PDB entry 9H2B | electron microscopy, 4.10 A resolution (low resolution: residue-level contacts below are approximate; hydrogen-bond / salt-bridge calls are withheld) | chains A and D of the 14 polymer chains in the assembly

== Chain A ==
Protein: Occlusion-derived virus envelope protein E27
From: Autographa californica nucleopolyhedrovirus
UniProt: P41702 (E27_NPVAC); residues 1-290 here = UniProt positions 1-290
Sequence (290 residues; row label = number of the first residue in the row):
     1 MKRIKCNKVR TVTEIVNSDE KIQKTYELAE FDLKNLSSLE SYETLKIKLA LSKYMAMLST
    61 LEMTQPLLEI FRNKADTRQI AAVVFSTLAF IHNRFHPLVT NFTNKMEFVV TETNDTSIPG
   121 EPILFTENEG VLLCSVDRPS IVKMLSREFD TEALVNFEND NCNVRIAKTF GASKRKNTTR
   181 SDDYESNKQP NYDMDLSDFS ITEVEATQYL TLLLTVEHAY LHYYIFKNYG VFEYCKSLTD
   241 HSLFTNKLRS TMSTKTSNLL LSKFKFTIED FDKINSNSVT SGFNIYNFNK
Disordered / not traced: 1-6, 157-160, 177-197, 278-290

== Chain D ==
Protein: Protein C42
From: Autographa californica nucleopolyhedrovirus
UniProt: P25695 (C42_NPVAC); numbering as in UniProt (aligned over 1-361)
Sequence (361 residues; each row starts with the number of its first residue):
     1 MSAIALYLEI NKLRLKIDEP MQLAIWPQLF PLLCDEHQSV QLNTDVLINF MMHVARKSQN
    61 TILNNNAAIA SQYAAGNADV VAAPASAQPT PRPVINLFAR ANAAAPAQPS EELINMRRYR
   121 NAARKLIHHY SLNSTSSTEY KISDVVMTMI FLLRSEKYHS LFKLLETTFD DYTCRPQMTQ
   181 VQTDTLLDAV RSLLEMPSTT IDLTTVDIMR SSFARCFNSP IMRYAKIVLL QNVALQRDKR
   241 TTLEELLIER GEKIQMLQPQ QYINSGTEIP FCDDAEFLNR LLKHIDPYPL SRMYYNAANT
   301 MFYTTMENYA VSNCKFNIED YNNIFKVMEN IRKHSNKNSN DQDELNIYLG VQSSNAKRKK
   361 Y
Disordered / not traced: 1-111, 195-197, 233-237, 264-275, 333-361
Swiss-Prot annotation at these positions:
  - region: Leu32 to Glu36 (LXCXE motif)
  - motif: Lys357 to Lys360 (Nuclear localization signal)

== Chain A / chain D interface ==
Residue-residue contacts - 46 pairs, chain A then chain D:
  Thr11(A) - Asn299(D)
  Thr11(A) - Phe302(D)
  Thr13(A) - Tyr294(D)
  Thr13(A) - Tyr295(D)
  Thr13(A) - Asn299(D)
  Ile15(A) - Ser291(D)
  Glu20(A) - Ser291(D)
  Ile22(A) - Ser291(D)
  Ile22(A) - Arg292(D)
  Ile22(A) - Tyr295(D)
  Lys24(A) - Tyr295(D)
  Lys24(A) - Asn299(D)
  Tyr26(A) - Asn299(D)
  Tyr26(A) - Phe302(D)
  Tyr26(A) - Tyr303(D)
  Phe31(A) - Tyr303(D)
  Phe31(A) - Met306(D)
  Phe31(A) - Glu307(D)
  Phe31(A) - Ala310(D)
  Lys34(A) - Glu307(D)
  Lys34(A) - Ala310(D)
  Asn35(A) - Arg240(D)
  Asn35(A) - Ala310(D)
  Asn35(A) - Asn313(D)
  Ser38(A) - Val311(D)
  Leu39(A) - Asn313(D)
  Glu40(A) - Gln231(D)
  Val155(A) - Leu229(D)
  Asn156(A) - Leu229(D)
  Phe264(A) - Asn232(D)
  Lys265(A) - Val228(D)
  Lys265(A) - Leu229(D)
  Lys265(A) - Leu230(D)
  Lys265(A) - Asn232(D)
  Phe266(A) - Ile227(D)
  Phe266(A) - Val228(D)
  Phe266(A) - Leu229(D)
  Thr267(A) - Lys226(D)
  Thr267(A) - Ile227(D)
  Thr267(A) - Val228(D)
  Thr267(A) - Leu230(D)
  Ile268(A) - Lys226(D)
  Ile268(A) - Ile227(D)
  Glu269(A) - Ala225(D)
  Glu269(A) - Lys226(D)
  Ile274(A) - Ala225(D)
Interface residues without a listed pair, chain A (25 interface residues in all): Val9, Val16, Ser262
Interface residues without a listed pair, chain D (24 interface residues in all): Tyr224, Ala298, Val327

== Summary ==
The interface between chain A and chain D involves 25 residues on one side and 24 on the other.
Chain A is Occlusion-derived virus envelope protein E27 and chain D is Protein C42, both from Autographa
californica nucleopolyhedrovirus; the structure, AcMNPV basal cap - C14 anchor complex only, was determined by
electron microscopy, deposited together with 9H2A, 9H2C, 9H2H, 9H2J and 9H2K.
